PDB entry 8F2O | electron microscopy, 3.00 A resolution | chains E and X of the 47 polymer chains in the assembly

[Chain E (and X)]
Name: Major capsid protein
Organism: Bacillus phage phi29
Notes: chain X of this document is another copy of the same molecule, construct and numbering; everything in this record applies to it too
UniProtKB: P13849 (CAPSD_BPPH2); residue numbers follow UniProt; this construct covers 1-448
Sequence (448 residues; numbered 1 to 448; the number before each row is that of its first residue):
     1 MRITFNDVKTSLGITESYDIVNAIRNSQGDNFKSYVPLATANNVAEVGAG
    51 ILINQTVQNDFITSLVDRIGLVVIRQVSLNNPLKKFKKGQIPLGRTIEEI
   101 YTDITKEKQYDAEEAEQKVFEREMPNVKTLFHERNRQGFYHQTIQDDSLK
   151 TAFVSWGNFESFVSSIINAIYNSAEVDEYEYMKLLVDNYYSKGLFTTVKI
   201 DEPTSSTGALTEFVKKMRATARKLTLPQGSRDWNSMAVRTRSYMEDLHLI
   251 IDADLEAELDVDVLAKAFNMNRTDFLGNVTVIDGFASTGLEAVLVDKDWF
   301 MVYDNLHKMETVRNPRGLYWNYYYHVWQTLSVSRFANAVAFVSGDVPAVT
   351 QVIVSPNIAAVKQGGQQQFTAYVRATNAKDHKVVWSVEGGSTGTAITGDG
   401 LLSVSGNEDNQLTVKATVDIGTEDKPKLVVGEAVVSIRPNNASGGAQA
Not modelled in the structure: 441-448 (chain X: 440-448)

[Interface between chain E and chain X]
Contacting residue pairs (8):
  Gln117(E) - Gln117(X)
  Phe120(E) - Glu116(X)
  Phe120(E) - Val119(X)  hydrophobic
  Arg122(E) - Ala112(X)
  Arg122(E) - Glu113(X)  salt bridge
  Arg122(E) - Glu116(X)  salt bridge
  Lys362(E) - Asp111(X)  salt bridge
  Lys362(E) - Glu113(X)
Other interface residues (no listed pair), chain X (7 interface residues in all): Phe120

[Overview]
4 residues of chain E face 7 of chain X across their interface, with 3 salt bridges. Among the polar pairs are
Arg122(E)-Glu113(X), Arg122(E)-Glu116(X) and Lys362(E)-Asp111(X).
Both chains are Major capsid protein (Bacillus phage phi29). Entry 8F2O (Phi-29 expanded, DNA-packaged
fiberless prohead) was determined by electron microscopy together with 8F2M and 8F2N from the same study.
